8V9K - chains a and l of the 59 polymer chains in the assembly; structure by electron microscopy, 3.10 A resolution.

== Chain a ==
Molecule: 16S Ribosomal RNA
Organism: Mycolicibacterium smegmatis MC2 155
Sequence (1528 nucleotides; numbered 1 to 1528; the number before each row is that of its first residue):
     1 UUUUUGUUUG GAGAGUUUGA UCCUGGCUCA GGACGAACGC UGGCGGCGUG CUUAACACAU
    61 GCAAGUCGAA CGGAAAGGCC CUUUCGGGGG UACUCGAGUG GCGAACGGGU GAGUAACACG
   121 UGGGUGAUCU GCCCUGCACU UUGGGAUAAG CCUGGGAAAC UGGGUCUAAU ACCGAAUACA
   181 CCCUGCUGGU CGCAUGGCCU GGUAGGGGAA AGCUUUUGCG GUGUGGGAUG GGCCCGCGGC
   241 CUAUCAGCUU GUUGGUGGGG UGAUGGCCUA CCAAGGCGAC GACGGGUAGC CGGCCUGAGA
   301 GGGUGACCGG CCACACUGGG ACUGAGAUAC GGCCCAGACU CCUACGGGAG GCAGCAGUGG
   361 GGAAUAUUGC ACAAUGGGCG CAAGCCUGAU GCAGCGACGC CGCGUGAGGG AUGACGGCCU
   421 UCGGGUUGUA AACCUCUUUC AGCACAGACG AAGCGCAAGU GACGGUAUGU GCAGAAGAAG
   481 GACCGGCCAA CUACGUGCCA GCAGCCGCGG UAAUACGUAG GGUCCGAGCG UUGUCCGGAA
   541 UUACUGGGCG UAAAGAGCUC GUAGGUGGUU UGUCGCGUUG UUCGUGAAAA CUCACAGCUU
   601 AACUGUGGGC GUGCGGGCGA UACGGGCAGA CUAGAGUACU GCAGGGGAGA CUGGAAUUCC
   661 UGGUGUAGCG GUGGAAUGCG CAGAUAUCAG GAGGAACACC GGUGGCGAAG GCGGGUCUCU
   721 GGGCAGUAAC UGACGCUGAG GAGCGAAAGC GUGGGGAGCG AACAGGAUUA GAUACCCUGG
   781 UAGUCCACGC CGUAAACGGU GGGUACUAGG UGUGGGUUUC CUUCCUUGGG AUCCGUGCCG
   841 UAGCUAACGC AUUAAGUACC CCGCCUGGGG AGUACGGCCG CAAGGCUAAA ACUCAAAGGA
   901 AUUGACGGGG GCCCGCACAA GCGGCGGAGC AUGUGGAUUA AUUCGAUGCA ACGCGAAGAA
   961 CCUUACCUGG GUUUGACAUG CACAGGACGC CGGCAGAGAU GUCGGUUCCC UUGUGGCCUG
  1021 UGUGCAGGUG GUGCAUGGCU GUCGUCAGCU CGUGUCGUGA GAUGUUGGGU UAAGUCCCGC
  1081 AACGAGCGCA ACCCUUGUCU CAUGUUGCCA GCACGUUAUG GUGGGGACUC GUGAGAGACU
  1141 GCCGGGGUCA ACUCGGAGGA AGGUGGGGAU GACGUCAAGU CAUCAUGCCC CUUAUGUCCA
  1201 GGGCUUCACA CAUGCUACAA UGGCCGGUAC AAAGGGCUGC GAUGCCGUGA GGUGGAGCGA
  1261 AUCCUUUCAA AGCCGGUCUC AGUUCGGAUC GGGGUCUGCA ACUCGACCCC GUGAAGUCGG
  1321 AGUCGCUAGU AAUCGCAGAU CAGCAACGCU GCGGUGAAUA CGUUCCCGGG CCUUGUACAC
  1381 ACCGCCCGUC ACGUCAUGAA AGUCGGUAAC ACCCGAAGCC GGUGGCCUAA CCCUUGUGGA
  1441 GGGAGCCGUC GAAGGUGGGA UCGGCGAUUG GGACGAAGUC GUAACAAGGU AGCCGUACCG
  1501 GAAGGUGCGG CUGGAUCACC UCCUUUCU
Unresolved in the structure: 1-6, 1518-1528

== Chain l ==
Name: 30S ribosomal protein S12
Organism: Mycolicibacterium smegmatis MC2 155
UniProt: A0QS96 (RS12_MYCS2); residue numbers follow UniProt; this construct covers 1-124
Sequence (124 residues; each row starts with the number of its first residue):
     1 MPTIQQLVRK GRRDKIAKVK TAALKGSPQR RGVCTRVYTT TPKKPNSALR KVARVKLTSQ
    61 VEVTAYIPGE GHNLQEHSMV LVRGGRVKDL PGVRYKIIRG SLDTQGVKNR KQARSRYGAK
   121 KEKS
Unresolved in the structure: 1, 124
UniProt features mapped onto this chain:
  - modified residue: Asp-89 (3-methylthioaspartic acid)

== How chain a and chain l interact ==
Contacting residue pairs (85):
  C27(a) / Lys-18(l)  salt bridge to the phosphate
  A37(a) / Pro-28(l)  sugar contact
  A37(a) / Gln-29(l)  hydrogen bond to the sugar
  C38(a) / Gln-29(l)  hydrogen bond to the sugar
  G39(a) / Ser-115(l)  hydrogen bond to the base
  C40(a) / Lys-120(l)  salt bridge to the phosphate
  C40(a) / Lys-121(l)  hydrogen bond to the phosphate
  U41(a) / Lys-121(l)  salt bridge to the phosphate
  G362(a) / Arg-31(l)  salt bridge to the phosphate
  G362(a) / Thr-58(l)  hydrogen bond to the phosphate
  A363(a) / Ser-27(l)  hydrogen bond to the base
  A363(a) / Arg-30(l)  phosphate contact
  A363(a) / Arg-31(l)  salt bridge to the phosphate
  A363(a) / Thr-58(l)  phosphate contact
  G481(a) / Arg-114(l)  salt bridge to the phosphate
  G481(a) / Ser-115(l)  phosphate contact
  G481(a) / Lys-121(l)  phosphate contact
  A482(a) / Ala-113(l)  phosphate contact
  A482(a) / Arg-114(l)  hydrogen bond to the phosphate
  A482(a) / Ser-115(l)  hydrogen bond to the phosphate
  A482(a) / Arg-116(l)  phosphate contact
  C483(a) / Ala-113(l)  phosphate contact
  C498(a) / Ser-47(l)  hydrogen bond to the base
  A500(a) / Ala-48(l)  phosphate contact
  A500(a) / Leu-49(l)  hydrogen bond to the phosphate
  A500(a) / Lys-51(l)  salt bridge to the phosphate
  A500(a) / Glu-70(l)  hydrogen bond to the sugar
  G501(a) / Arg-50(l)  base contact
  G501(a) / Lys-51(l)  salt bridge to the phosphate
  G501(a) / Gly-69(l)  phosphate contact
  G501(a) / Glu-70(l)  phosphate contact
  G501(a) / Gly-71(l)  phosphate contact
  C502(a) / Arg-50(l)  base contact
  C502(a) / Tyr-66(l)  hydrogen bond to the phosphate
  C502(a) / Pro-68(l)  phosphate contact
  C502(a) / Gly-69(l)  hydrogen bond to the phosphate
  C502(a) / Asp-89(l)  base contact
  C502(a) / Tyr-117(l)  sugar contact
  A503(a) / Arg-50(l)  base contact
  A503(a) / Val-87(l)  base contact
  A503(a) / Lys-88(l)  base contact
  A503(a) / Asp-89(l)  hydrogen bond to the base
  C506(a) / Lys-88(l)  phosphate contact
  G507(a) / Asn-46(l)  hydrogen bond to the base
  G507(a) / Lys-88(l)  hydrogen bond to the base
  C508(a) / Asn-46(l)  hydrogen bond to the base
  G509(a) / Ser-47(l)  hydrogen bond to the base
  G517(a) / Arg-110(l)  salt bridge to the phosphate
  U518(a) / Arg-110(l)  salt bridge to the phosphate
  U518(a) / Lys-111(l)  hydrogen bond to the phosphate
  U518(a) / Gln-112(l)  hydrogen bond to the phosphate
  A519(a) / Lys-111(l)  phosphate contact
  A519(a) / Gln-112(l)  hydrogen bond to the phosphate
  G530(a) / Arg-116(l)  hydrogen bond to the sugar
  U531(a) / Arg-83(l)  hydrogen bond to the sugar
  U531(a) / Arg-116(l)  hydrogen bond to the sugar
  U532(a) / Pro-28(l)  hydrogen bond to the sugar
  U532(a) / Arg-83(l)  sugar contact
  U532(a) / Gly-84(l)  phosphate contact
  G533(a) / Gly-26(l)  sugar contact
  U534(a) / Lys-20(l)  phosphate contact
  U542(a) / Arg-12(l)  base contact
  U542(a) / Arg-13(l)  hydrogen bond to the base
  U542(a) / Asp-14(l)  hydrogen bond to the sugar
  A543(a) / Arg-12(l)  base contact
  C544(a) / Leu-7(l)  phosphate contact
  C544(a) / Arg-12(l)  salt bridge to the phosphate
  G547(a) / Pro-2(l)  base contact
  G547(a) / Arg-12(l)  hydrogen bond to the base
  G548(a) / Pro-2(l)  base contact
  G565(a) / Gln-5(l)  sugar contact
  A739(a) / Arg-9(l)  sugar contact
  C861(a) / Thr-3(l)  phosphate contact
  C862(a) / Thr-3(l)  phosphate contact
  C862(a) / Gln-5(l)  phosphate contact
  C862(a) / Arg-9(l)  salt bridge to the phosphate
  G863(a) / Gln-6(l)  hydrogen bond to the phosphate
  G863(a) / Arg-9(l)  salt bridge to the phosphate
  U866(a) / Arg-12(l)  base contact
  G867(a) / Lys-15(l)  phosphate contact
  A890(a) / Ile-16(l)  phosphate contact
  C894(a) / Pro-91(l)  phosphate contact
  A895(a) / Lys-43(l)  salt bridge to the phosphate
  C1395(a) / Arg-54(l)  salt bridge to the phosphate
  A1476(a) / Lys-44(l)  phosphate contact
Also at the interface, not in a pair above, chain a (52 interface residues in all): A36, U242, C499, U541, C864, C865, U1394
Also at the interface, not in a pair above, chain l (55 interface residues in all): Lys-10, Thr-21, Leu-24, Ile-98, Gly-118

== In short ==
Chain a and chain l form an interface of 52 and 55 residues respectively; the contacts include 29 hydrogen
bonds and 15 salt bridges. Polar contacts include G39(a)/Ser-115(l), A363(a)/Ser-27(l) and C498(a)/Ser-47(l).
Chain a is 16S Ribosomal RNA and chain l is 30S ribosomal protein S12, both from Mycolicibacterium smegmatis
MC2 155; the structure, Cryo-EM structure of the Mycobacterium smegmatis 70S ribosome in complex with
hibernation factor Rv2629 (Balon) (Structure ..., was determined by electron microscopy together with 8V9J and
8V9L from the same study.
